Entry 9N5G (X-ray diffraction, 3.15 A resolution); this record covers chains T and A of the 13 polymer chains in the assembly.

Chain T:
Molecule: Template strand DNA
Sequence (29 nucleotides; row label = number of the first residue in the row):
     1 CCTTCTCTCT CTCGCTGAGC CTCTCGATG
Unresolved in the structure: 1-4, 29
Modified residues: 8OG (8-oxo-2'-deoxy-guanosine-5'-monophosphate) at position 19

Chain A:
Name: DNA-directed RNA polymerase II subunit RPB1
Source organism: Saccharomyces cerevisiae S288C
Notes: EC 2.7.7.6
UniProt: P04050 (RPB1_YEAST); numbering as in UniProt (aligned over 1-1733)
Sequence (1733 residues; numbered 1 to 1733; the number before each row is that of its first residue):
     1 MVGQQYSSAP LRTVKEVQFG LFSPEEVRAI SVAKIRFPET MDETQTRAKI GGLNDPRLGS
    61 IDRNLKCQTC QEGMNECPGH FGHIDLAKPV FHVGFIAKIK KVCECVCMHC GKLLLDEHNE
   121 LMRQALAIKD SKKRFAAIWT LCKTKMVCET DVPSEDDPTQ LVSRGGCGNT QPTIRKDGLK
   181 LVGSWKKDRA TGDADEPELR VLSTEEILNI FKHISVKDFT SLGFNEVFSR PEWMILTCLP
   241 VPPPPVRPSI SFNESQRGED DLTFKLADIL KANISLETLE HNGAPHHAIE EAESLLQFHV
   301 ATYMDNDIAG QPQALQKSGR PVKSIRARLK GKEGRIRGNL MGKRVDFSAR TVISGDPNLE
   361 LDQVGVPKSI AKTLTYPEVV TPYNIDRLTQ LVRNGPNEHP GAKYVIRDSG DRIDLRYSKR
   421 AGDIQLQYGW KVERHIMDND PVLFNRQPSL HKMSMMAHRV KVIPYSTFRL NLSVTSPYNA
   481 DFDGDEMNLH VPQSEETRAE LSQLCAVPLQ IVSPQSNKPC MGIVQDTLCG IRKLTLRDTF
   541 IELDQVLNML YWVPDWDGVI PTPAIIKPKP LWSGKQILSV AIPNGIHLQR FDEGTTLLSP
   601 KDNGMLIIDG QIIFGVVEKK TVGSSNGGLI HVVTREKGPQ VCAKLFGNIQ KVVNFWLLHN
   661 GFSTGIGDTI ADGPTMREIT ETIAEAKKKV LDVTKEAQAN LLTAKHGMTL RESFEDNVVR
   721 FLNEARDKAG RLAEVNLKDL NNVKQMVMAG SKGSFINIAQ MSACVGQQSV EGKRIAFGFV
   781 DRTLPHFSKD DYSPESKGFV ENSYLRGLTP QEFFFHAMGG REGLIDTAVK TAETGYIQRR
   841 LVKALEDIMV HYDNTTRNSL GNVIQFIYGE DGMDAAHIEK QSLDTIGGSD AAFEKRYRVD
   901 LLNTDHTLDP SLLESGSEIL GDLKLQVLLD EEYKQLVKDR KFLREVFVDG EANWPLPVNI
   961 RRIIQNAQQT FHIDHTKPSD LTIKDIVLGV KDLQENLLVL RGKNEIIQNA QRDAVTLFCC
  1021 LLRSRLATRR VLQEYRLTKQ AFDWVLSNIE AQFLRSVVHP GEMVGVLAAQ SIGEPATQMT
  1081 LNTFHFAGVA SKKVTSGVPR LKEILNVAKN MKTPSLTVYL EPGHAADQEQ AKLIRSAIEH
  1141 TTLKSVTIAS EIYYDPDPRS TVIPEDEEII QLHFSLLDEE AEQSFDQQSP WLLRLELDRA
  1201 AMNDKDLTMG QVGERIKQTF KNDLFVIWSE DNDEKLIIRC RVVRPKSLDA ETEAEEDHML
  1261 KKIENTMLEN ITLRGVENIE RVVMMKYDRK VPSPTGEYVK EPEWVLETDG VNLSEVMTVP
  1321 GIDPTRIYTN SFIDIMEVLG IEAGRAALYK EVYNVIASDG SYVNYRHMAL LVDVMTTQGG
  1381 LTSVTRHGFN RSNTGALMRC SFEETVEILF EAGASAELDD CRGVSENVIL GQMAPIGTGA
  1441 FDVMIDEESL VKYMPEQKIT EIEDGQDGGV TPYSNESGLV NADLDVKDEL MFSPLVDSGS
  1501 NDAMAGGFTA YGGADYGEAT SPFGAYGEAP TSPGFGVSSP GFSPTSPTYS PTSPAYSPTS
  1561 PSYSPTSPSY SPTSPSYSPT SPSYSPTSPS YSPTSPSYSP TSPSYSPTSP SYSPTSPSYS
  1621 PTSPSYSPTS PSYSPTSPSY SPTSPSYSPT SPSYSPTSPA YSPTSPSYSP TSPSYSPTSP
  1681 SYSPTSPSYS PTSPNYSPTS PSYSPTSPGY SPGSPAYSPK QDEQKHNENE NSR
Unresolved in the structure: 1-2, 154-160, 187-198, 250-256, 1082-1091, 1177-1186, 1244-1256, 1447-1733
Swiss-Prot annotation at these positions:
  - region: Pro248 to Asp260 (Lid loop), Asn306 to Lys323 (Rudder loop), Pro810 to Glu822 (Bridging helix)
  - binding site (Zn(2+)): Cys67, Cys70, Cys77, His80, Cys107, Cys110, Cys148, Cys167
  - binding site (Mg(2+)): Asp481, Asp483, Asp485
  - modified residue: Thr1471 (Phosphothreonine)
  - cross-link (Glycyl lysine isopeptide (Lys-Gly)): Lys695 (interchain with G-Cter in ubiquitin), Lys1246 (interchain with G-Cter in ubiquitin), Lys1350 (interchain with G-Cter in ubiquitin)
  - natural variant: Ser1653 to Pro1659 (deletion: In strain: A364A)
  - mutagenesis: Lys1246 (K1246R: Impairs ubiquitination during transcription stress)
Cystine bridges: Cys105-Cys142
Bound ions: Zn2+ site 1: Cys67, Cys70, Cys77, His80; Zn2+ site 2: Cys107, Cys148, Cys167; Mg2+: Asp483 (shared with 1 residue of chain R)
Small-molecule neighbours: ATP (adenosine-5'-triphosphate): Arg446, Pro448, Asn479, Asp481, Lys752, Thr827, Gln1078

How chain T and chain A interact:
Pairs across the interface - 20 pairs, chain T then chain A:
  DT16(T) - Arg1386(A)  hydrogen bond to the base
  DT16(T) - Glu1404(A)  sugar contact
  DT16(T) - Glu1407(A)  phosphate contact
  DG17(T) - Lys330(A)  salt bridge to the phosphate
  DG17(T) - Tyr836(A)  phosphate contact
  DG17(T) - Glu1403(A)  phosphate contact
  DG17(T) - Glu1404(A)  hydrogen bond to the phosphate
  DA18(T) - Arg337(A)  salt bridge to the phosphate
  DA18(T) - Tyr836(A)  sugar contact
  8OG_19(T) - Pro448(A)  base contact
  8OG_19(T) - Thr831(A)  base contact
  8OG_19(T) - Ala832(A)  sugar contact
  8OG_19(T) - Gly835(A)  sugar contact
  8OG_19(T) - Tyr836(A)  sugar contact
  DC20(T) - Lys332(A)  salt bridge to the phosphate
  DC20(T) - Arg337(A)  salt bridge to the phosphate
  DC20(T) - Pro448(A)  base contact
  DC21(T) - Gln447(A)  sugar contact
  DT22(T) - Arg344(A)  salt bridge to the phosphate
  DT22(T) - Arg350(A)  sugar contact
Other interface residues (no listed pair), chain T (8 interface residues in all): DC15
Other interface residues (no listed pair), chain A (19 interface residues in all): Ala309, Arg326, Ala828, Arg839

Overview:
8 residues of chain T face 19 of chain A across their interface, with 2 hydrogen bonds and 5 salt bridges.
Polar pairs include DT16(T)-Arg1386(A), DG17(T)-Glu1404(A) and DG17(T)-Lys330(A). Chain A binds ATP.
Chain T is Template strand DNA and chain A is DNA-directed RNA polymerase II subunit RPB1 (Saccharomyces
cerevisiae S288C); the structure, RNA polymerase II elongation complex with 8-oxoG at +1 site, ATP in both A-
and E-site, was determined by X-ray diffraction, deposited together with 9N5B, 9N5C, 9N5D, 9N5E and 9N5F.
